Entry 7Z16 (electron microscopy, 2.09 A resolution); this record covers chains B and D of the 12 polymer chains in the assembly.

[Chain B]
Name: Alpha-D-ribose 1-methylphosphonate 5-triphosphate synthase subunit PhnH
Organism: Escherichia coli
Notes: EC 2.7.8.37
UniProt: P16686 (PHNH_ECOLI); numbering as in UniProt (aligned over 1-194)
Sequence (194 residues; each row starts with the number of its first residue):
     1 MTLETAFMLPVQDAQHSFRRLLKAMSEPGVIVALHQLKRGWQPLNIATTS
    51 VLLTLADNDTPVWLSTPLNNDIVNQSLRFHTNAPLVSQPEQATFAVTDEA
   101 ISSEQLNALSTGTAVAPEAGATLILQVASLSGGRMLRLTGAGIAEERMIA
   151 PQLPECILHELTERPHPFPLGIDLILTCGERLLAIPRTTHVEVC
Unresolved in the structure: 1

[Chain D]
Name: Alpha-D-ribose 1-methylphosphonate 5-phosphate C-P lyase
Organism: Escherichia coli
Notes: EC 4.7.1.1
UniProt: J7QYU2 (J7QYU2_ECOLX); numbering as in UniProt (aligned over 1-281)
Sequence (281 residues; numbered 1 to 281; the number before each row is that of its first residue):
     1 MANLSGYNFAYLDEQTKRMIRRAILKAVAIPGYQVPFGGREMPMPYGWGT
    51 GGIQLTASVIGESDVLKVIDQGADDTTNAVSIRNFFKRVTGVNTTERTDD
   101 ATLIQTRHRIPETPLTEDQIIIFQVPIPEPLRFIEPRETETRTMHALEEY
   151 GVMQVKLYEDIARFGHIATTYAYPVKVNGRYVMDPSPIPKFDNPKMDMMP
   201 ALQLFGAGREKRIYAVPPFTRVESLDFDDHPFTVQQWDEPCAICGSTHSY
   251 LDEVVLDDAGNRMFVCSDTDYCRQQSEAKNQ
Unresolved in the structure: 1, 280-281
Bound ions: Zn2+: Cys241, Cys244, Cys266, Cys272

[Interface between chain B and chain D]
Residue-residue contacts (73):
  Val11(B) - Glu14(D)
  Gln12(B) - Glu62(D)
  Ala14(B) - Arg21(D)
  Gln15(B) - Arg21(D)
  Gln15(B) - Val59(D)  hydrogen bond (side chain-backbone)
  Gln15(B) - Ile60(D)
  Gln15(B) - Gly61(D)
  Gln15(B) - Asp64(D)
  Phe18(B) - Arg21(D)
  Phe18(B) - Ser58(D)
  Phe18(B) - Val59(D)  hydrophobic
  Arg19(B) - Val59(D)  hydrogen bond (side chain-backbone)
  Arg19(B) - Asp64(D)  salt bridge
  Arg19(B) - Leu103(D)
  Arg19(B) - Ile120(D)
  Leu21(B) - Leu25(D)  hydrophobic
  Leu22(B) - Ile24(D)  hydrophobic
  Leu22(B) - Val28(D)  hydrophobic
  Leu22(B) - Leu202(D)  hydrophobic
  Lys23(B) - Glu117(D)  salt bridge
  Lys23(B) - Asp118(D)  salt bridge
  Met25(B) - Val28(D)
  Ser26(B) - Val28(D)
  Ser26(B) - Pro217(D)
  Ser26(B) - Pro218(D)
  Glu27(B) - Glu117(D)
  Thr54(B) - Arg18(D)
  Leu55(B) - Arg18(D)
  Leu55(B) - Arg22(D)  hydrogen bond (backbone-side chain)
  Leu55(B) - Leu25(D)  hydrophobic
  Ala56(B) - Arg18(D)
  Asp57(B) - Arg18(D)  salt bridge
  Asp57(B) - Arg22(D)  salt bridge
  Asp59(B) - Gln15(D)
  Thr60(B) - Arg22(D)
  Phe94(B) - Arg22(D)
  Ala114(B) - Ala146(D)
  Val115(B) - Tyr33(D)  hydrogen bond (backbone-side chain)
  Val115(B) - Arg142(D)
  Val115(B) - Ala146(D)
  Ala116(B) - Tyr33(D)
  Pro117(B) - Ile30(D)
  Pro117(B) - Tyr33(D)
  Pro117(B) - Tyr181(D)
  Glu118(B) - Lys26(D)
  Glu118(B) - Tyr33(D)  hydrogen bond
  Glu118(B) - Pro36(D)
  Gly120(B) - Lys26(D)  hydrogen bond (backbone-side chain)
  Thr122(B) - Lys26(D)  hydrogen bond
  Gly140(B) - Phe219(D)
  Ala141(B) - Pro218(D)
  Ala141(B) - Phe219(D)
  Ala141(B) - Thr220(D)
  Gly142(B) - Pro218(D)  hydrogen bond (backbone-backbone)
  Gly142(B) - Phe219(D)
  Gly142(B) - Thr220(D)
  Ile143(B) - Phe219(D)
  Ala144(B) - Met198(D)
  Ala144(B) - Phe219(D)  hydrophobic
  Phe168(B) - Ala29(D)
  Phe168(B) - Ile30(D)  hydrophobic
  Phe168(B) - Arg180(D)
  Phe168(B) - Tyr181(D)  hydrophobic
  Pro169(B) - Ile30(D)  hydrophobic
  Pro169(B) - Arg180(D)
  Pro169(B) - Tyr181(D)
  Asp173(B) - Ala29(D)
  Pro186(B) - Ala29(D)  hydrophobic
  Arg187(B) - Ala29(D)
  Arg187(B) - Ile30(D)
  Thr188(B) - Ala29(D)
  Thr188(B) - Pro31(D)
  Thr188(B) - Asn178(D)
Also at the interface, not in a pair above, chain B (40 interface residues in all): Arg20, Leu53, Ala121
Also at the interface, not in a pair above, chain D (39 interface residues in all): Asn8, Phe9, Lys17, Val35

[In short]
The interface between chain B and chain D involves 40 residues on one side and 39 on the other; the contacts
include 8 hydrogen bonds and 5 salt bridges. Polar pairs include Arg19(B)-Asp64(D), Lys23(B)-Glu117(D) and
Lys23(B)-Asp118(D). Cys241(D), Cys244(D), Cys266(D) and Cys272(D) coordinate Zn2+.
Chain B is Alpha-D-ribose 1-methylphosphonate 5-triphosphate synthase subunit PhnH and chain D is
Alpha-D-ribose 1-methylphosphonate 5-phosphate C-P lyase, both from Escherichia coli; the structure, E. coli
C-P lyase bound to PhnK/PhnL dual ABC dimer with AMPPNP and PhnK E171Q mutation, was determined by electron
microscopy (same publication as 7Z15, 7Z17, 7Z18 and 7Z19).
